Entry 7T1A (X-ray diffraction, 1.81 A resolution); this record covers chains T and A of the 3 polymer chains in the assembly.

# Chain T
Molecule: 17-nt DNA strand
Sequence (17 nucleotides; row label = number of the first residue in the row):
     2 ATCGCTACCA CACCCCT
Not modelled in the structure: 18

# Chain A
Protein: DNA repair protein REV1
Source organism: Saccharomyces cerevisiae
Notes: EC 2.7.7.-
UniProt: P12689 (REV1_YEAST); residues 296-746 here = UniProt positions 296-746
Sequence (451 residues; row label = number of the first residue in the row):
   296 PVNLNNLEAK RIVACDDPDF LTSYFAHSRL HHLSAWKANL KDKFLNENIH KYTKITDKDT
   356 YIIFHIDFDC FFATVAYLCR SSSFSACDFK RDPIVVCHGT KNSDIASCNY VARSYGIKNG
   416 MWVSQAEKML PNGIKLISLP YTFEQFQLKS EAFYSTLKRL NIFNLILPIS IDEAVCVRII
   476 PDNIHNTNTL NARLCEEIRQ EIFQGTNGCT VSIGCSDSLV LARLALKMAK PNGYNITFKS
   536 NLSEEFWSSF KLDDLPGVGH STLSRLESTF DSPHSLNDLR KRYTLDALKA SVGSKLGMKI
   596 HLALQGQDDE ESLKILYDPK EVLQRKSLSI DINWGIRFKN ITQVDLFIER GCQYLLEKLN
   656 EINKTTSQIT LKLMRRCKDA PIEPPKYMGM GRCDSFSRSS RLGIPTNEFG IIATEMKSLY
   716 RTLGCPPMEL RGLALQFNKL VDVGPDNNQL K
Not modelled in the structure: 296-306, 745-746
Ion coordination: Ca2+ site 1: Asp-362, Asp-467, Glu-468 (together with 2'-deoxyadenosine 5'-triphosphate) (shared with 1 residue of chain P); Ca2+ site 2: Asp-362, Phe-363, Asp-467 (together with 2'-deoxyadenosine 5'-triphosphate); Ca2+ site 3: Asp-548, Leu-550, Val-553 (shared with 1 residue of chain P)
Ligand contacts: 2'-deoxyadenosine 5'-triphosphate (DTP): Arg-324, Leu-325, Leu-328, Asp-362, Phe-363, Asp-364, Cys-365, Phe-366, Phe-367, Ala-401, Ser-402, Tyr-405, Arg-408, Asn-414, Gly-415, Asp-467, Glu-468, Lys-525
Swiss-Prot annotation at these positions:
  - region (Interaction with target DNA): Tyr-319 to Ser-329, Thr-395 to Asn-397, Gly-554 to Thr-557, Arg-620 to Asn-628
  - binding site (dCTP): Arg-324, Asp-362 to Phe-366, Ser-402 to Arg-408, Asn-414, Asp-467
  - binding site (Mg(2+)): Asp-362, Phe-363, Asp-467, Glu-468
  - site (Interaction with target DNA): Lys-681, Ser-692, Ser-694
  - mutagenesis: Asp-467 to Glu-468 (Loss of dCTP transferase activity)
What the authors report for this chain:
  - binding site for 2'-deoxyadenosine 5'-triphosphate: Arg-324

# Interface between chain T and chain A
Contacting residue pairs (60):
  DA2(T) with Ile-307(A), base contact; Thr-395(A), sugar contact; Tyr-682(A), base contact
  DT3(T) with His-393(A), base contact; Gly-394(A), base contact; Thr-395(A), hydrogen bond to the phosphate; Lys-396(A), hydrogen bond to the phosphate; Asn-397(A), hydrogen bond to the phosphate; Ser-398(A), phosphate contact; Trp-629(A), sugar contact; Lys-681(A), phosphate contact; Tyr-682(A), sugar contact
  DC4(T) with Tyr-319(A), base contact; His-322(A), stacking on the base; Ser-323(A), phosphate contact; His-393(A), phosphate contact; Ser-398(A), hydrogen bond to the phosphate; Asp-399(A), hydrogen bond to the phosphate; Trp-629(A), base contact; Lys-681(A), salt bridge to the phosphate
  DG5(T) with Tyr-319(A), hydrogen bond to the phosphate; Ser-323(A), hydrogen bond to the phosphate; Arg-324(A), salt bridge to the phosphate; Leu-325(A), hydrogen bond to the phosphate; Asn-628(A), base contact; Lys-681(A), base contact; Gly-684(A), base contact; Met-685(A), hydrogen bond to the base; Gly-686(A), hydrogen bond to the base
  DC6(T) with Tyr-319(A), hydrogen bond to the phosphate; Phe-320(A), phosphate contact; Ser-323(A), sugar contact; Leu-325(A), sugar contact; His-326(A), hydrogen bond to the sugar; Ser-329(A), hydrogen bond to the base; Asp-626(A), sugar contact; Ile-627(A), phosphate contact; Asn-628(A), hydrogen bond to the phosphate; Trp-629(A), phosphate contact
  DT7(T) with Phe-320(A), phosphate contact; His-326(A), salt bridge to the phosphate; Ser-329(A), hydrogen bond to the sugar; Ser-624(A), sugar contact; Ile-625(A), phosphate contact; Asp-626(A), hydrogen bond to the phosphate
  DA8(T) with Lys-336(A), phosphate contact; Arg-620(A), salt bridge to the phosphate; Ser-622(A), phosphate contact; Leu-623(A), phosphate contact; Ser-624(A), hydrogen bond to the phosphate
  DC9(T) with Lys-336(A), salt bridge to the phosphate; Gln-619(A), phosphate contact; Arg-620(A), phosphate contact; Lys-621(A), salt bridge to the phosphate; Ser-622(A), hydrogen bond to the phosphate
  DC10(T) with Glu-606(A), phosphate contact; Lys-621(A), phosphate contact
  DA11(T) with Lys-590(A), phosphate contact
  DC12(T) with Ser-589(A), hydrogen bond to the phosphate; Lys-590(A), salt bridge to the phosphate
Other interface residues (no listed pair), chain A (40 interface residues in all): Ser-318, Trp-417, Gly-588, Val-617

# Summary
Chain T and chain A form an interface of 11 and 40 residues respectively; the contacts include 19 hydrogen
bonds, 7 salt bridges and 1 aromatic stacking contact. Among the polar pairs are DG5(T)/Met-685(A),
DG5(T)/Gly-686(A) and DC6(T)/Ser-329(A). Ligands of chain A: 2'-deoxyadenosine 5'-triphosphate. From the
paper: a binding site for 2'-deoxyadenosine 5'-triphosphate at Arg-324(A).
Chain T is a 17-nt DNA strand and chain A is DNA repair protein REV1 (Saccharomyces cerevisiae); the
structure, Rev1 Ternary Complex with dATP and Ca2+, was determined by X-ray diffraction (same publication as
7T18, 7T19 and 7T1B).
